Entry 4B3R (X-ray diffraction, 3.00 A resolution); this record covers chains A and K of the 23 polymer chains in the assembly.

Chain A:
Molecule: 16S ribosomal RNA
From: Thermus thermophilus HB8
Sequence (1521 nucleotides; numbered 1 to 1544 plus 21 insertion-coded residues; 44 numbers in that range are skipped by the numbering (no residue carries them; nothing is unmodelled there); the number before each row is that of its first residue; a row labelled like 189A-189L holds insertion residues (189A, then the next letters in order)):
     1 UUGUUGGAGA GUUUGAUCCU GGCUCAGGGU GAACGCUGGC GGCGUGCCUA AGACAUGCAA
    61 GUCGUGCGGG CCG
    76 CGGGGUUUU
    88 ACUCCG
    96 UGGUCAGCGG CGGACGGGUG AGUAACGCGU GGGU
  129A G
   130 ACCUACCCGG AAGAGGGGGA CAACCCGGGG AAACUCGGGC UAAUCCCCCA UGUGGACCCG
189A-189L CCCCUUGGGGUG
   190 UGUCCAAAGG GCUUU
   216 GCCCGCUUCC GGAUGGGCCC GCGUCCCAUC AGCUAGUUGG UGGGGUAAUG GCCCACCAAG
   276 GCGACGACGG GUAGCCGGUC UGAGAGGAUG GCCGGCCACA GGGGCACUGA GACACGGGCC
   336 CCACUCCUAC GGGAGGCAGC AGUUAGGAAU CUUCCGCAAU GGGCGCAAGC CUGACGGAGC
   396 GACGCCGCUU GGAGGAAGAA GCCCUUCGGG GUGUAAACUC CUGA
   441 ACCCGGGACG AAACCCCC
   460 GA
   470 CGAGGGGA
   479 CUGACGGUAC CGGGGUAA
   498 UAGCGCCGGC CAACUCCGUG CCAGCAGCCG CGGUAAUACG GAGGGCGCGA GCGUUACCCG
   558 GAUUCACUGG GCGUAAAGGG CGUGUAGGCG GCCUGGGGCG UCCCAUGUGA AAGACCACGG
   618 CUCAACCGUG GGGGAGCGUG GGAUACGCUC AGGCUAGACG GUGGGAGAGG GUGGUGGAAU
   678 UCCCGGAGUA GCGGUGAAAU GCGCAGAUAC CGGGAGGAAC GCCGAUGGCG AAGGCAGCCA
   738 CCUGGUCCAC CCGUGACGCU GAGGCGCGAA AGCGUGGGGA GCAAACCGGA UUAGAUACCC
   798 GGGUAGUCCA CGCCCUAAAC GAUGCGCGCU AGGUCUCUGG GUCU
   848 CCUGGGGGCC GAAGCUAACG CGUUAAGCGC GCCGCCUGGG GAGUACGGCC GCAAGGCUGA
   908 AACUCAAAGG AAUUGACGGG GGCCCGCACA AGCGGUGGAG CAUGUGGUUU AAUUCGAAGC
   968 AACGCGAAGA ACCUUACCAG GCCUUGACAU GCUA
 1001A G
  1002 GGAACCCGGG UGAAAGCCUG GGGUGCCCC
1030A-1030D GCGA
  1031 GGGGAGCCCU AGCACAGGUG CUGCAUGGCC GUCGUCAGCU CGUGCCGUGA GGUGUUGGGU
  1091 UAAGUCCCGC AACGAGCGCA ACCCCCGCCG UUAGUUGCCA GCGGUUCGGC CGGGCACUCU
  1151 AACGGGACUG CCCGCG
  1168 AAAGCGGGAG GAAGGAGGGG ACGACGUCUG GUCAGCAUGG CCCUUACGGC CUGGGCGACA
  1228 CACGUGCUAC AAUGCCCACU ACAAAGCGAU GCCACCCGGC AACGGGGAGC UAAUCGCAAA
  1288 AAGGUGGGCC CAGUUCGGAU UGGGGUCUGC AACCCGACCC CAUGAAGCCG GAAUCGCUAG
  1348 UAAUCGCGGA UCAGCC
 1363A A
  1364 UGCCGCGGUG AAUACGUUCC CGGGCCUUGU ACACACCGCC CGUCACGCCA UGGGAGCGGG
  1424 CUCUACCCGA AGUCGCCGG
1442A-1442B GA
  1443 GCCUA
  1452 C
  1456 GGGCAGGCGC CGAGGGUAGG GCCCGUGACU GGGGCGAAGU CGUAACAAGG UAGCUGUACC
  1516 GGAAGGUGCG GCUGGAUCAC CUCCUUUCU
Not modelled in the structure: 1-4, 1534-1538
Bound ions: Mg2+ site 1: U12, G21, G22; Mg2+ site 2: U12, C526, G527, A914; Mg2+ site 3: U14, U17; Mg2+ site 4: G15, U920; Mg2+ site 5 near G21 (its only coordinating residue here); Mg2+ site 6 near G29 (its only coordinating residue here); Mg2+ site 7: A33, C398; Mg2+ site 8: U37, G38; Mg2+ site 9: C58, U387; Mg2+ site 10: G61, U62, G105; Mg2+ site 11: G70, U99; Mg2+ site 12: G107, G324, G326; 129 more Mg2+ sites not listed; 12 more K+ sites not listed
Residues lining bound ligands: M5Z ((1R,2R,3S,4R,6S)-4,6-diamino-2-{[3-O-(2,6-diamino-2,6-dideoxy-beta-L-idopyranosyl)-beta-D-ribofuranosyl]oxy}-3-hydroxycyclohexyl 2-amino-2-deoxy-4,6-O-[(1R)-3-phenylpropylidene]-alpha-D-glucopyranoside): G1405, U1406, C1407, A1408, C1409, G1489, C1490, G1491, A1492, A1493, G1494, U1495, C1496
What the authors report for this chain:
  - binding site for M5Z: G1491, A1492
  - mutagenesis - A1408G (>=720 uM), G1491A (>=720 uM), G1491C (>=720 uM): decreased binding to M5Z

Chain K:
Name: 30S ribosomal protein S11
From: Thermus thermophilus HB8
Reference sequence: P80376 (RS11_THET8); residues -9 to 119 here correspond to UniProt positions 1-129 (UniProt number = residue number + 10)
Amino-acid sequence (129 residues; row label = number of the first residue in the row; numbers below 1 keep their minus sign (Met-9 is residue -9)):
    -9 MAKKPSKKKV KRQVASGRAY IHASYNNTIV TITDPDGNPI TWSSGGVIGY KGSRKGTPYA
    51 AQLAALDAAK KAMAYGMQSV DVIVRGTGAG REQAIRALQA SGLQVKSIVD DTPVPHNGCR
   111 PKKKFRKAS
Not modelled in the structure: -9 to 0
Bound ions: Mg2+: Asn16, Gly42 (shared with G691(A), U692(A) of chain A)

Interface between chain A and chain K:
Contacting residue pairs - 81 pairs, chain A then chain K:
  G674(A) with His106(K), base contact
  A675(A) with Val104(K), hydrogen bond to the sugar; Pro105(K), base contact; His106(K), hydrogen bond to the base; Asn107(K), base contact
  A676(A) with Pro103(K), sugar contact; Pro105(K), sugar contact; Cys109(K), base contact
  U677(A) with Cys109(K), hydrogen bond to the base
  G683(A) with Gly27(K), base contact; Asn28(K), base contact; Pro29(K), base contact
  A684(A) with Arg2(K), hydrogen bond to the phosphate; Asn28(K), hydrogen bond to the sugar; Pro29(K), hydrogen bond to the sugar
  G685(A) with Arg2(K), salt bridge to the phosphate; Pro29(K), sugar contact; Trp32(K), sugar contact
  U686(A) with Ile30(K), phosphate contact; Trp32(K), base contact; Tyr65(K), hydrogen bond to the phosphate
  A687(A) with Lys61(K), salt bridge to the phosphate
  G688(A) with Trp32(K), sugar contact; Ser34(K), hydrogen bond to the phosphate; Gly36(K), phosphate contact; Val37(K), phosphate contact
  C689(A) with Asn17(K), hydrogen bond to the phosphate; Ser34(K), hydrogen bond to the phosphate; Gly35(K), phosphate contact; Gly36(K), hydrogen bond to the phosphate; Lys45(K), salt bridge to the phosphate
  G690(A) with Asn17(K), hydrogen bond to the phosphate; Lys45(K), hydrogen bond to the base
  G691(A) with Asn16(K), hydrogen bond to the phosphate; Gly42(K), base contact; Lys45(K), hydrogen bond to the base
  U692(A) with Asn16(K), hydrogen bond to the phosphate; Gly42(K), base contact; Ser43(K), hydrogen bond to the base; Lys114(K), salt bridge to the phosphate
  A694(A) with Ser43(K), hydrogen bond to the phosphate
  A695(A) with Gly42(K), phosphate contact; Ser43(K), hydrogen bond to the phosphate
  A696(A) with Lys41(K), salt bridge to the phosphate
  A704(A) with Trp32(K), base contact
  A706(A) with His12(K), phosphate contact; Ile19(K), sugar contact; Thr21(K), hydrogen bond to the sugar; Pro29(K), base contact
  C707(A) with Tyr10(K), sugar contact; Thr23(K), sugar contact; Gly27(K), hydrogen bond to the sugar; Pro29(K), base contact; Arg75(K), salt bridge to the phosphate
  C708(A) with Tyr10(K), sugar contact; Asp26(K), sugar contact; Gly27(K), sugar contact; Arg75(K), salt bridge to the phosphate
  G714(A) with Cys109(K), base contact
  A715(A) with Gly108(K), base contact
  A716(A) with Asn107(K), base contact; Gly108(K), sugar contact
  C717(A) with His106(K), sugar contact; Asn107(K), sugar contact
  G718(A) with His106(K), stacking on the base; Asn107(K), sugar contact
  A777(A) with Cys109(K), base contact
  G778(A) with Cys109(K), sugar contact; Arg110(K), hydrogen bond to the sugar
  C779(A) with Arg110(K), sugar contact; Pro111(K), sugar contact; Lys112(K), salt bridge to the phosphate; Lys113(K), phosphate contact
  A780(A) with Lys112(K), phosphate contact; Lys113(K), hydrogen bond to the phosphate
  C796(A) with Lys113(K), salt bridge to the phosphate
  C797(A) with Lys114(K), phosphate contact
  U1522(A) with Lys113(K), phosphate contact
  G1523(A) with Lys113(K), salt bridge to the phosphate
  C1524(A) with Arg110(K), salt bridge to the phosphate
  G1525(A) with Arg110(K), salt bridge to the phosphate
Other interface residues (no listed pair), chain A (37 interface residues in all): U705
Other interface residues (no listed pair), chain K (39 interface residues in all): Arg8, Arg116

Overview:
The interface between chain A and chain K involves 37 residues on one side and 39 on the other; the contacts
include 23 hydrogen bonds, 12 salt bridges and 1 aromatic stacking contact. Polar contacts include
A675(A)-His106(K), U677(A)-Cys109(K) and G690(A)-Lys45(K). From the paper: a binding site for M5Z at G1491(A)
and A1492(A); A1408G, G1491A and G1491C of chain A reduce binding to M5Z.
Chain A is 16S ribosomal RNA and chain K is 30S ribosomal protein S11, both from Thermus thermophilus HB8; the
structure, Crystal structure of the 30S ribosome in complex with compound 30, was determined by X-ray
diffraction together with 4B3M, 4B3S and 4B3T from the same study.
